PDB entry 7JWU | X-ray diffraction, 1.90 A resolution | chain A

[Chain A]
Molecule: Retinal dehydrogenase 1
From: Homo sapiens
UniProt: V9HW83 (V9HW83_HUMAN); numbering as in UniProt (aligned over 1-501)
Sequence (501 residues; numbered 1 to 501; the number before each row is that of its first residue):
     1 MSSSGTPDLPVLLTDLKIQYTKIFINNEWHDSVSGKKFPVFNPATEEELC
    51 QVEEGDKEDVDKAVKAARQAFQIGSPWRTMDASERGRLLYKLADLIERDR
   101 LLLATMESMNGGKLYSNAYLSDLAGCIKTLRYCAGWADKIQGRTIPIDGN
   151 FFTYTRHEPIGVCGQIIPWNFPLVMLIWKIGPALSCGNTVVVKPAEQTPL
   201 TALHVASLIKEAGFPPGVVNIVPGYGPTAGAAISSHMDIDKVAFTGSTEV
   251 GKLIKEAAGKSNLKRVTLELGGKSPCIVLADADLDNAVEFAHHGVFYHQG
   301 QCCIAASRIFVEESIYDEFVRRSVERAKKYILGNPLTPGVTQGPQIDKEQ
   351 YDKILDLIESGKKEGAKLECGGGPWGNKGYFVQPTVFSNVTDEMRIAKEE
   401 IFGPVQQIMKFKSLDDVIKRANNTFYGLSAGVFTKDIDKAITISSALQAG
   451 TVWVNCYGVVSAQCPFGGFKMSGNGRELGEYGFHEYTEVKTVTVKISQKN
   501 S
Unresolved in the structure: 1-7
Construct notes: engineered mutation Ser121 (Asn in V9HW83)
Residues lining bound ligands:
  - NAD (nicotinamide-adenine-dinucleotide): Ile166, Ile167, Pro168, Trp169, Asn170, Lys193, Pro194, Ala195, Glu196, Gln197, Tyr225, Gly226, Pro227, Gly230, Ala231, Phe244, Thr245, Gly246, Ser247, Val250, Leu253, Ile254, Glu269, Leu270, Gly271, Cys303, Glu349, Gln350, Lys353, Glu400, Phe402
  - VMA (1-methyl-5-phenyl-6-{[(1R)-1-(pyridin-2-yl)ethyl]sulfanyl}-1,5-dihydro-4H-pyrazolo[3,4-d]pyrimidin-4-one): Ser121, Asp122, Gly125, Thr129, Phe171, Val174, Met175, Trp178, Glu269, Tyr297, Cys302, Cys303, Ile304, Gly458, Val460, Ser461, Ala462, Phe466
What the authors report for this chain:
  - binding site for VMA: Trp178

[In short]
Chain A binds NAD and compound VMA. From the paper: a binding site for VMA at Trp178.
Chain A is Retinal dehydrogenase 1 (Homo sapiens); the structure, Crystal structure of human ALDH1A1 bound to
compound (R)-28, was determined by X-ray diffraction, deposited together with 7JWS, 7JWT, 7JWV and 7JWW.
